Entry 9ITP (electron microscopy, 3.85 A resolution); this record covers chains X and U of the 16 polymer chains in the assembly.

== Chain X (and U) ==
Protein: ATP synthase subunit b
Source organism: Chloroflexus aurantiacus J-10-fl
Notes: chain U of this document is another copy of the same molecule, construct and numbering; everything in this record applies to it too
Reference sequence: A9WGS8 (ATPF_CHLAA); residues 1-164 here = UniProt positions 1-164
Chain sequence (164 residues; each row starts with the number of its first residue):
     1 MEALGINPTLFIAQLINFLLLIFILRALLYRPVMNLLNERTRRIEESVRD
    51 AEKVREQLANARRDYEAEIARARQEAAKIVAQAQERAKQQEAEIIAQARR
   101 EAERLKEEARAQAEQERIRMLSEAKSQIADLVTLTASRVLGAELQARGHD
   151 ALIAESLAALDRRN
Unresolved in the structure: 1-4, 160-164 (chain U: 1-7, 161-164)

== Interface between chain X and chain U ==
Contacting residue pairs (68):
  R43(X) - S47(U)  hydrogen bond (side chain-backbone)
  R43(X) - D50(U)  salt bridge
  E46(X) - A51(U)
  E46(X) - V54(U)
  E46(X) - R55(U)  salt bridge
  R49(X) - L58(U)
  D50(X) - V54(U)
  E52(X) - L58(U)
  K53(X) - Q57(U)  hydrogen bond (side chain-backbone)
  K53(X) - L58(U)
  K53(X) - A61(U)
  E56(X) - A61(U)
  E56(X) - Y65(U)  hydrogen bond
  Q57(X) - D64(U)
  N60(X) - D64(U)  hydrogen bond
  N60(X) - Y65(U)
  N60(X) - E68(U)  hydrogen bond
  A61(X) - E68(U)
  D64(X) - E68(U)
  D64(X) - A72(U)
  R71(X) - A72(U)  hydrogen bond (side chain-backbone)
  R71(X) - E75(U)  salt bridge
  R71(X) - A76(U)
  R71(X) - I79(U)
  E75(X) - I79(U)
  E75(X) - A83(U)
  I79(X) - R86(U)
  Q82(X) - A87(U)  hydrogen bond (side chain-backbone)
  Q82(X) - E91(U)  hydrogen bond
  R86(X) - E91(U)  hydrogen bond (side chain-backbone)
  R86(X) - I94(U)
  R86(X) - I95(U)
  Q90(X) - I94(U)
  E93(X) - R99(U)
  A98(X) - L105(U)  hydrophobic
  E101(X) - A102(U)
  E101(X) - L105(U)
  E101(X) - K106(U)  salt bridge
  E101(X) - A109(U)
  E101(X) - R110(U)  salt bridge
  A109(X) - A113(U)  hydrophobic
  R110(X) - E116(U)  salt bridge
  E116(X) - L121(U)
  R117(X) - M120(U)  hydrogen bond (side chain-backbone)
  R117(X) - L121(U)
  R117(X) - E123(U)  salt bridge
  R117(X) - A124(U)
  D130(X) - V132(U)
  L131(X) - V132(U)
  L131(X) - T135(U)
  L131(X) - A136(U)
  L134(X) - V132(U)  hydrophobic
  L134(X) - A136(U)  hydrophobic
  L134(X) - L140(U)
  T135(X) - L140(U)
  L140(X) - L144(U)  hydrophobic
  Q145(X) - E143(U)
  Q145(X) - L144(U)
  Q145(X) - R147(U)
  A146(X) - E143(U)
  A146(X) - R147(U)
  H149(X) - E143(U)
  L152(X) - V139(U)  hydrophobic
  I153(X) - V139(U)  hydrophobic
  I153(X) - E143(U)
  S156(X) - L131(U)
  S156(X) - T135(U)
  L157(X) - L131(U)
Interface residues without a listed pair, chain X (44 interface residues in all): R42, E68, Q97, A102, L144, G148, A158, A159
Interface residues without a listed pair, chain U (49 interface residues in all): V80, K88, Q90, A98, Q127, I128, R138

== Summary ==
44 residues of chain X face 49 of chain U across their interface; the contacts include 10 hydrogen bonds and 7
salt bridges. Polar pairs include R43(X)-D50(U), E46(X)-R55(U) and R71(X)-E75(U).
Chain X and chain U are both ATP synthase subunit b (Chloroflexus aurantiacus J-10-fl); the structure,
Chloroflexus aurantiacus ATP synthase, state 2, focused refinement of FO and peripheral stalk, was determined
by electron microscopy (same publication as 9ITJ, 9ITK, 9ITL, 9ITM, 9ITN, 9ITO and 11 further entries).
